PDB entry 8VUH | electron microscopy, 4.42 A resolution (low resolution: residue-level contacts below are approximate; hydrogen-bond / salt-bridge calls are withheld) | chains A and B of the 8 polymer chains in the assembly

# Chain A
Name: Glutamate receptor ionotropic, NMDA 1
Source organism: Homo sapiens
Reference sequence: Q05586 (NMDZ1_HUMAN); the construct lacks a stretch of the UniProt sequence, so the offset changes along the chain: 27-582 = UniProt 27-582; 583-779 = UniProt 602-798; 780-813 = UniProt 808-841
Sequence (815 residues; each row starts with the number of its first residue; a row labelled like 582A-582S holds insertion residues (582A, then the next letters in order)):
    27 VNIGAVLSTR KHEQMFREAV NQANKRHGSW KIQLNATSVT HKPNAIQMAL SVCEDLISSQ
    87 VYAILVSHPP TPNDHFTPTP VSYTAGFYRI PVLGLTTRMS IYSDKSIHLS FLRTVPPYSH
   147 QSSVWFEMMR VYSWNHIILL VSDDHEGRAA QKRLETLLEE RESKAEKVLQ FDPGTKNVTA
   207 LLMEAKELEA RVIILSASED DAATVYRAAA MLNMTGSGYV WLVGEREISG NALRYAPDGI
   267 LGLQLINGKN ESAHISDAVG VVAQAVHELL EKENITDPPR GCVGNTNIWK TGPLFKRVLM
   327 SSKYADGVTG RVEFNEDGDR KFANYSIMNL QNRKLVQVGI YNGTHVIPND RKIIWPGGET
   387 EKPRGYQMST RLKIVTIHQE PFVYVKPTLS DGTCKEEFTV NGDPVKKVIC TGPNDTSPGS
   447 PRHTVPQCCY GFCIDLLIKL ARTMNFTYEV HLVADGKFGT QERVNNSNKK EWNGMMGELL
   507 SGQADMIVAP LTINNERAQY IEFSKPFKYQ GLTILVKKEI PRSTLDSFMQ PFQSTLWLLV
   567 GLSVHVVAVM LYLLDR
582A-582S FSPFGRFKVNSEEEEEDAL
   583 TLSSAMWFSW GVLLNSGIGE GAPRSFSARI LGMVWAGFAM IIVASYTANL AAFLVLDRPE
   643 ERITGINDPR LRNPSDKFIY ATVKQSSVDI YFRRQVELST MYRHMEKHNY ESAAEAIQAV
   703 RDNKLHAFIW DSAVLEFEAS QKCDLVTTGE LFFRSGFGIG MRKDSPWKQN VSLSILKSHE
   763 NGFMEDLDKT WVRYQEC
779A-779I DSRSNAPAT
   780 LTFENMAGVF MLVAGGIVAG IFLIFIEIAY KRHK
Unresolved in the structure: 582A-582S, 779A-779I
Disulfides: Cys79-Cys308, Cys420-Cys454, Cys436-Cys455, Cys725-Cys779
Curated features (UniProtKB/Swiss-Prot):
  - region: Leu584 to Pro605 (Pore-forming)
  - binding site (glycine): Pro516, Thr518, Arg523, Ser669, Asp713
  - glycosylation (N-linked (GlcNAc...) asparagine): Asn61, Asn203, Asn239, Asn276, Asn300, Asn350, Asn368, Asn440, Asn471, Asn491, Asn655, Asn752

# Chain B
Name: Glutamate receptor ionotropic, NMDA 2A
Source organism: Homo sapiens
Reference sequence: Q12879 (NMDE1_HUMAN); the construct lacks a stretch of the UniProt sequence, so the offset changes along the chain: 34-578 = UniProt 34-578; 579-784 = UniProt 599-804; 785-814 = UniProt 812-841
Sequence (808 residues; each row starts with the number of its first residue; a row labelled like 578A-578T holds insertion residues (578A, then the next letters in order)):
    34 LNIAVMLGHS HDVTERELRT LWGPEQAAGL PLDVNVVALL MNRTDPKSLI THVCDLMSGA
    94 RIHGLVFGDD TDQEAVAQML DFISSHTFVP ILGIHGGASM IMADKDPTST FFQFGASIQQ
   154 QATVMLKIMQ DYDWHVFSLV TTIFPGYREF ISFVKTTVDN SFVGWDMQNV ITLDTSFEDA
   214 KTQVQLKKIH SSVILLYCSK DEAVLILSEA RSLGLTGYDF FWIVPSLVSG NTELIPKEFP
   274 SGLISVSYDD WDYSLEARVR DGIGILTTAA SSMLEKFSYI PEAKASCYGQ MERPEVPMHT
   334 LHPFMVNVTW DGKDLSFTEE GYQVHPRLVV IVLNKDREWE KVGKWENHTL SLRHAVWPRY
   394 KSFSDCEPDD NHLSIVTLEE APFVIVEDID PLTETCVRNT VPCRKFVKIN NSTNEGMNVK
   454 KCCKGFCIDI LKKLSRTVKF TYDLYLVTNG KHGKKVNNVW NGMIGEVVYQ RAVMAVGSLT
   514 INEERSEVVD FSVPFVETGI SVMVSRSNGT VSPSAFLEPF SASVWVMMFV MLLIVSAIAV
   574 FVFEY
578A-578T FSPVGYNRCLADGREPGGPS
   579 FTIGKAIWLL WGLVFNNSVP VQNPKGTTSK IMVSVWAFFA VIFLASYTAN LAAFMIQEEF
   639 VDQVTGLSDK KFQRPHDYSP PFRFGTVPNG STERNIRNNY PYMHQYMTKF NQKGVEDALV
   699 SLKTGKLDAF IYDAAVLNYK AGRDEGCKLV TIGSGYIFAT TGYGIALQKG SPWKRQIDLA
   759 LLQFVGDGEM EELETLWLTG ICHNEK
784A-784G NEVMSSQ
   785 LDIDNMAGVF YMLAAAMALS LITFIWEHLF
Unresolved in the structure: 578A-578T, 784A-784G
Construct notes: conflict Cys578I (Asn587 in Q12879), Asp578L (Lys590 in Q12879), Arg578N (Lys592 in Q12879), Glu578O (Ala593 in Q12879), Gly578Q (His595 in Q12879)
Disulfides: Cys87-Cys320, Cys429-Cys455, Cys436-Cys456, Cys725-Cys780
Curated features (UniProtKB/Swiss-Prot):
  - region: Phe579 to Gln600 (Pore-forming)
  - binding site (Zn(2+)): His44, His128, Glu266, Asp282
  - binding site (L-glutamate): Ser511, Thr513, Arg518, Ser669, Thr670, Asp711
  - site: Asn594 (Functional determinant of NMDA receptors)
  - glycosylation (N-linked (GlcNAc...) asparagine): Asn75, Asn340, Asn380, Asn443, Asn444, Asn541, Asn667

# Interface between chain A and chain B
Contacting residue pairs - 66 pairs, chain A then chain B:
  Pro69(A) - Gln323(B)
  Pro69(A) - Met324(B)
  Asn70(A) - Gly322(B)
  Ile72(A) - His119(B)
  Ile72(A) - Thr120(B)
  Ile72(A) - Cys320(B)
  Ile72(A) - Tyr321(B)
  Gln73(A) - Tyr321(B)
  Leu76(A) - Ile83(B)
  Cys79(A) - Pro79(B)
  Glu80(A) - Lys80(B)
  Thr105(A) - Phe115(B)
  Pro106(A) - Phe115(B)
  Tyr109(A) - Gln111(B)
  Tyr109(A) - Met112(B)
  Tyr109(A) - Phe115(B)
  Phe113(A) - Pro79(B)
  Phe113(A) - Ala108(B)
  Tyr114(A) - Pro79(B)
  Asp130(A) - Ala136(B)
  Lys131(A) - Pro178(B)
  Ser132(A) - Gln111(B)
  Ser132(A) - Ala136(B)
  Ile133(A) - Gln111(B)
  Ile133(A) - Met135(B)
  Ile133(A) - Ala136(B)
  Ile133(A) - Asp137(B)
  Leu135(A) - Gln111(B)
  Cys308(A) - Asp78(B)
  Cys308(A) - Pro79(B)
  Cys308(A) - Lys80(B)
  Val309(A) - Asp78(B)
  Val309(A) - Ser81(B)
  Gly310(A) - Asp78(B)
  Thr312(A) - Arg76(B)
  Thr312(A) - Thr77(B)
  Arg489(A) - Phe195(B)
  Asn494(A) - Asn193(B)
  Asn494(A) - Ser194(B)
  Asn494(A) - Phe195(B)
  Lys496(A) - Asn193(B)
  Lys496(A) - Phe195(B)
  Phe558(A) - Leu785(B)
  Gln559(A) - Leu785(B)
  Thr561(A) - Ile787(B)
  Leu562(A) - Leu785(B)
  Leu562(A) - Asp786(B)
  Leu562(A) - Ile787(B)
  Leu595(A) - Ser596(B)
  Ser598(A) - Ser596(B)
  Gly599(A) - Ser596(B)
  Gly601(A) - Pro598(B)
  Met615(A) - Trp589(B)
  Ala618(A) - Phe593(B)
  Gly619(A) - Phe593(B)
  Ala626(A) - Thr626(B)
  Ala626(A) - Leu629(B)
  Ser627(A) - Leu629(B)
  Tyr628(A) - Leu785(B)
  Thr629(A) - Thr626(B)
  Ala630(A) - Leu629(B)
  Ala630(A) - Ala630(B)
  Asn631(A) - Leu785(B)
  Ala633(A) - Ala630(B)
  Val637(A) - Ile634(B)
  Val678(A) - Arg431(B)
Other interface residues (no listed pair), chain A (54 interface residues in all): Thr110, Arg115, Ile127, Asn311, Lys495, Gly603, Met622, Ala634, Gln677, Glu679
Other interface residues (no listed pair), chain B (43 interface residues in all): Thr84, Glu107, Asn595, Val597, Leu622, Met633

# In short
Chain A and chain B form an interface of 54 and 43 residues respectively. UniProt lists 5 glycine-binding
residues on chain A; 4 Zn2+-binding residues and 6 L-glutamate-binding residues on chain B.
Chain A is Glutamate receptor ionotropic, NMDA 1 and chain B is Glutamate receptor ionotropic, NMDA 2A, both
from Homo sapiens; the structure, Human GluN1-2A IgG 003-102 splayed conformation, was determined by electron
microscopy together with 8VUJ, 8VUL, 8VUN, 8VUQ, 8VUR, 8VUT, 8VUY and 8VVH from the same study.
